9CBK - chain A; structure by X-ray diffraction, 1.46 A resolution.

[Chain A]
Molecule: Hdac6 protein
Source organism: Danio rerio
Notes: fragment: catalytic domain 2
UniProt: A7YT55 (A7YT55_DANRE); residues 440-798 here correspond to UniProt positions 288-646 (UniProt number = residue number - 152)
Amino-acid sequence (364 residues; row label = number of the first residue in the row):
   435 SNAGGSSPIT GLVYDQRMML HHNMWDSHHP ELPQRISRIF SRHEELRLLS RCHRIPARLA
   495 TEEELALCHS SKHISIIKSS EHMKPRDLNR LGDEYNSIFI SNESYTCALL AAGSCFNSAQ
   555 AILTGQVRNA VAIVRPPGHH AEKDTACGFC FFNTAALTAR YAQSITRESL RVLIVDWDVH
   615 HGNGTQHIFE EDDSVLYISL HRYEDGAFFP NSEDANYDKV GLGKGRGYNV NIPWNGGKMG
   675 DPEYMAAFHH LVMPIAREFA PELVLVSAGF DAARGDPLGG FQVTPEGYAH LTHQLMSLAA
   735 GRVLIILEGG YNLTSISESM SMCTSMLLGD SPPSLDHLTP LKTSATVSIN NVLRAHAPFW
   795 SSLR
Not modelled in the structure: 435-441
Differences from the reference sequence: expression tag (435-439)
Ion coordination: K+ site 1: Asp610, Asp612, His614, Ser633, Leu634; Zn2+: Asp612, His614, Asp705 (together with A1AVM); K+ site 2: Phe623, Asp626, Val629, Tyr662
Residues lining bound ligands: A1AVM (1-[4-(aminomethyl)phenyl]-2-sulfanylethan-1-one): Ser531, His573, His574, Gly582, Phe583, Asp612, His614, Phe643, Asp705, Leu712, Gly743, Tyr745

[Summary]
Bound to chain A: compound A1AVM. Asp610, Asp612, His614, Ser633 and Leu634 coordinate K+ site 1. Asp612,
His614 and Asp705 coordinate Zn2+.
Chain A is Hdac6 protein (Danio rerio); the structure, Crystal Structure of Danio rerio Histone Deacetylase 6
in Complex with p-Aminomethyl Phenylthioketone, was determined by X-ray diffraction, deposited together with
9CBF, 9CBG, 9CBH, 9CBI and 9CBJ.
